Entry 8IMZ (electron microscopy, 3.66 A resolution); this record covers chains A and D of the 6 polymer chains in the assembly.

[Chain A]
Molecule: Piezo-type mechanosensitive ion channel component 1
Source organism: Mus musculus
UniProt: E2JF22 (PIEZ1_MOUSE); numbering as in UniProt (aligned over 1-2547)
Sequence (2547 residues; each row starts with the number of its first residue):
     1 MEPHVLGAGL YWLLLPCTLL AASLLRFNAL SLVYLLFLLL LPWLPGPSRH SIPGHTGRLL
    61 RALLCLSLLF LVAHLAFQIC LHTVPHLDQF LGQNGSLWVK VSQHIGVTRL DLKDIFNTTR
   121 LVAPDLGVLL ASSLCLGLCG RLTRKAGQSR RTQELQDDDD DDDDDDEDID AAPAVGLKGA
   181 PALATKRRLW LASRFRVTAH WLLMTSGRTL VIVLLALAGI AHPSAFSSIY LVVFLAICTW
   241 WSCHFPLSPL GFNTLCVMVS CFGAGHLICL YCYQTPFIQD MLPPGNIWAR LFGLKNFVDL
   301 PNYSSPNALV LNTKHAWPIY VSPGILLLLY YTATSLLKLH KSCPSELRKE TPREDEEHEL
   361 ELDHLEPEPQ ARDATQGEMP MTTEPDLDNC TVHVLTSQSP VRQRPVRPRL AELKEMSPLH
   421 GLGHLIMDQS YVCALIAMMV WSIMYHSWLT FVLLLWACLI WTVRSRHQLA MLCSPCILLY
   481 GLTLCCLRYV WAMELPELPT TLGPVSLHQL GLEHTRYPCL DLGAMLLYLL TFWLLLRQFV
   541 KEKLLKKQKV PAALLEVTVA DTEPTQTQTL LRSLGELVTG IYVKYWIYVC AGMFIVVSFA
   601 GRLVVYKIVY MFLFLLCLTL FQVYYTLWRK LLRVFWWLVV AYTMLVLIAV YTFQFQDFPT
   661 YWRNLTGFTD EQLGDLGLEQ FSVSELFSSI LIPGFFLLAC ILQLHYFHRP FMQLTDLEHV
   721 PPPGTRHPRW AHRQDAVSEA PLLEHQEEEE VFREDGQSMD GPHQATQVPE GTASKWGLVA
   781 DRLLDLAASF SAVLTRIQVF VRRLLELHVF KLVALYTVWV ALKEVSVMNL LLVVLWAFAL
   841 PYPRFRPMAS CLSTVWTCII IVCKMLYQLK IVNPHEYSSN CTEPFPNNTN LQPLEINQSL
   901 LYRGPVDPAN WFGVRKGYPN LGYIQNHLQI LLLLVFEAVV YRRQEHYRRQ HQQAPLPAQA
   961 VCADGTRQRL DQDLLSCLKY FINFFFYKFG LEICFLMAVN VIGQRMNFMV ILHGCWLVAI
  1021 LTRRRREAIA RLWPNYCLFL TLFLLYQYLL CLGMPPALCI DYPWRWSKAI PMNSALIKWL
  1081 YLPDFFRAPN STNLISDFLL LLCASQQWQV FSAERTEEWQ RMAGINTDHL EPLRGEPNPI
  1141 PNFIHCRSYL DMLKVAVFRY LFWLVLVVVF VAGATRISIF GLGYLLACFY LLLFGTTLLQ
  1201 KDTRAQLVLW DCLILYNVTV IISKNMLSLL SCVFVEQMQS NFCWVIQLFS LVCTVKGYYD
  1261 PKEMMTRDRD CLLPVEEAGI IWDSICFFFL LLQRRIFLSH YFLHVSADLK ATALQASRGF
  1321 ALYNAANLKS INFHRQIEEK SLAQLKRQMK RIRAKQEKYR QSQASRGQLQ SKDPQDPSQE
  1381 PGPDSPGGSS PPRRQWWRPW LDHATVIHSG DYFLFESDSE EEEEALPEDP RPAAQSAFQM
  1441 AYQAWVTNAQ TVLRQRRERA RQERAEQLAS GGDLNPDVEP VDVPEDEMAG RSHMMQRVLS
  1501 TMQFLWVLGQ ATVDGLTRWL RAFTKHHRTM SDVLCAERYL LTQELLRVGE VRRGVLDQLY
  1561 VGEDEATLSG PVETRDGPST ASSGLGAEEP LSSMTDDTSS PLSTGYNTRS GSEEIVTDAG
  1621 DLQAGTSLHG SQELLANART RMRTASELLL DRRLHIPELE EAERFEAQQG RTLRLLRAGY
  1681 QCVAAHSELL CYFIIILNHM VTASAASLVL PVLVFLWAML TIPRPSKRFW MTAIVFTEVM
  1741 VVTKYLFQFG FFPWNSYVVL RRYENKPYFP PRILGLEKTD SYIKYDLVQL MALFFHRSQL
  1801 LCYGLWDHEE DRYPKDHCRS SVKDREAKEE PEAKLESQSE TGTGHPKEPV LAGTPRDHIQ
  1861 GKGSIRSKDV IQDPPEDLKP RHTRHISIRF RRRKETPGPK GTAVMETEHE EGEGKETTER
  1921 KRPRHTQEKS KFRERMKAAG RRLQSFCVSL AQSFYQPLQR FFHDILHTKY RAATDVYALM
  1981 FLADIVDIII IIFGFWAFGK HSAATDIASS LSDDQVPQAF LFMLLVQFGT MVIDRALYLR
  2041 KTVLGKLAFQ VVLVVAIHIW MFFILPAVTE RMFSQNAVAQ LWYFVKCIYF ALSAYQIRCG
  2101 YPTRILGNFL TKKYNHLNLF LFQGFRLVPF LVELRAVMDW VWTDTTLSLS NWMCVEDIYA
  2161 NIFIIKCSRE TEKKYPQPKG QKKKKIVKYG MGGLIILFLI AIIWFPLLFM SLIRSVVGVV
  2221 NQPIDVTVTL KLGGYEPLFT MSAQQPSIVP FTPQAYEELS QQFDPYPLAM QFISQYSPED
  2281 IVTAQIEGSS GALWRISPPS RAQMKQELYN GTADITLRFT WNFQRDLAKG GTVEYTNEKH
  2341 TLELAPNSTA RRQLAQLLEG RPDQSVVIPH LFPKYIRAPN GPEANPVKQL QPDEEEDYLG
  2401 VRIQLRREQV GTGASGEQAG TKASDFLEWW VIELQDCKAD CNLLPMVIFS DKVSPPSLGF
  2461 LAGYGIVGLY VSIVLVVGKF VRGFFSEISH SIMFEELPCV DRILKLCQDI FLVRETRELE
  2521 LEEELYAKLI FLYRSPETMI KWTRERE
Disordered / not traced: 1-783, 869-923, 952-966, 1054-1071, 1084-1088, 1121-1133, 1235-1242, 1252-1280, 1366-1401, 1422-1508, 1560-1644, 1754-1769, 1807-1956, 1999-2014, 2412-2419
Swiss-Prot annotation at these positions:
  - modified residue (Phosphoserine): Ser-758, Ser-1385, Ser-1390, Ser-1627, Ser-1631, Ser-1646
  - glycosylation: Asn-94 (N-linked (GlcNAc...) asparagine)
  - mutagenesis: Ser-260 (S260R: Affects channel gating properties resulting in reduced pressure-induced channel opening. No effect on channel conductance. No effect on localization to cell membrane), Ser-2211 (S2211L: Affects channel gating properties resulting in reduced pressure-induced channel opening. No effect on channel conductance. No effect on localization to cell membrane), Met-2493 to Glu-2496 (Hearing and vestibular impairment in conditional knockin mice in inner ear hair cells), Met-2493 to Phe-2494 (Non-functional channel. Proper trimeric assembly and subcellular location), Phe-2494 (F2494A: Increased channel activity)

[Chain D]
Molecule: MyoD family inhibitor domain-containing protein
Source organism: Mus musculus
UniProt: Q8BX65 (MDFIC_MOUSE); residues 1-247 here = UniProt positions 1-247
Sequence (247 residues; each row starts with the number of its first residue):
     1 MSCAGEALAP GPAEQQCPVE AGGGRLGSPA HEACNEDNTE KDKRPATSGH TRCGLMRDQS
    61 IWPNPSAGEL VRTQPERLPQ LQTSAQEPGK EETGKIKNGG HTRMSNGNGI PHGAKHVSVE
   121 NHKISAPVSQ KMHRKIQSSL SVNNDISKKS KVNAVFSPKA ASSPEDCCVH CILACLFCEF
   181 LTLCNIVLGQ ASCGICTSEA CCCCCGDEMG DDCSCPCDMD CGIMDACCES SDCLEICMEC
   241 CGICFPS
Disordered / not traced: 1-226
Swiss-Prot annotation at these positions:
  - modified residue (Phosphoserine): Ser-129, Ser-141
  - mutagenesis: Cys-233 (C233A/S: Binds Piezo1 but loses the ability to regulate Piezo channel activity), Cys-237 (C237A/S: Binds Piezo1 but loses the ability to regulate Piezo channel activity), Cys-240 (C240A/S: Binds Piezo1 but loses the ability to regulate Piezo channel activity), Cys-241 (C241A/S: Binds Piezo1 but loses the ability to regulate Piezo channel activity), Cys-244 (C244A/S: Binds Piezo1 but loses the ability to regulate Piezo channel activity), Phe-245 (F245L: Does not affect protein expression and abundance. No effect on cell surface localization and secretion. No effect on interaction with GATA2)

[How chain A and chain D interact]
Pairs across the interface (29; chain A residue first):
  His-2116(A) with Leu-234(D); Met-238(D)
  Phe-2120(A) with Leu-234(D), hydrophobic; Cys-237(D); Met-238(D)
  Gln-2123(A) with Cys-241(D), hydrogen bond (side chain-backbone); Phe-245(D)
  Arg-2126(A) with Phe-245(D)
  Leu-2127(A) with Phe-245(D), hydrophobic
  Asn-2161(A) with Pro-246(D)
  Ile-2164(A) with Phe-245(D), hydrophobic; Ser-247(D)
  Ser-2168(A) with Ser-247(D), hydrogen bond (side chain-backbone)
  Arg-2169(A) with Ser-247(D), hydrogen bond
  Thr-2171(A) with Met-238(D)
  Lys-2183(A) with Glu-239(D)
  Lys-2184(A) with Asp-232(D), salt bridge; Glu-235(D)
  Ile-2186(A) with Asp-232(D)
  Val-2187(A) with Glu-235(D); Ile-236(D), hydrophobic; Glu-239(D)
  Met-2191(A) with Ile-236(D); Glu-239(D); Cys-240(D), hydrophobic; Ile-243(D), hydrophobic
  Ile-2195(A) with Ile-243(D), hydrophobic
  Glu-2495(A) with Pro-246(D); Ser-247(D)
Also at the interface, not in a pair above, chain A (23 interface residues in all): Leu-2119, Ile-2165, Gly-2190, Leu-2194, Phe-2484, Phe-2485
Also at the interface, not in a pair above, chain D (14 interface residues in all): Cys-227

[In short]
Chain A and chain D form an interface of 23 and 14 residues respectively; the contacts include 3 hydrogen
bonds and 1 salt bridge. Polar contacts include Lys-2184(A)/Asp-232(D), Gln-2123(A)/Cys-241(D) and
Ser-2168(A)/Ser-247(D).
Here chain A is Piezo-type mechanosensitive ion channel component 1 and chain D is MyoD family inhibitor
domain-containing protein, both from Mus musculus. Entry 8IMZ (Cryo-EM structure of mouse Piezo1-MDFIC complex
(composite map)) was determined by electron microscopy.
